4YTA - chain A; structure by X-ray diffraction, 1.20 A resolution.

# Chain A
Protein: Cationic trypsin
Source organism: Bos taurus
Notes: EC 3.4.21.4; fragment: peptidase s1
UniProtKB: P00760 (TRY1_BOVIN); the author numbering skips numbers that UniProt does not, so the offset changes along the chain: 16-34 = UniProt 24-42; 37-67 = UniProt 43-73; 69-204 = UniProt 74-209; 209-245 = UniProt 210-246
Chain sequence (223 residues; row label = number of the first residue in the row; note: 7 numbers in that range are skipped by the numbering (no residue carries them; nothing is unmodelled there)):
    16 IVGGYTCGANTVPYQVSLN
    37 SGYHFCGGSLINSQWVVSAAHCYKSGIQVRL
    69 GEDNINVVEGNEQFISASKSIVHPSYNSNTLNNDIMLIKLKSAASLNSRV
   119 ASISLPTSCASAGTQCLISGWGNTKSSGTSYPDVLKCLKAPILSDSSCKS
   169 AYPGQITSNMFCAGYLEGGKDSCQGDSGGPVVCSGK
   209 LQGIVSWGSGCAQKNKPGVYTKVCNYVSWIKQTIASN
Cystine bridges: Cys22-Cys155, Cys42-Cys58, Cys127-Cys232, Cys134-Cys201, Cys166-Cys180, Cys191-Cys219
Metal / ion sites: Ca2+: Glu70, Asn72, Val75, Glu80
Ligand contacts: benzamidine (BEN): Asp189, Ser190, Cys191, Gln192, Ser195, Val213, Ser214, Trp215, Gly216, Gly218, Cys219, Gly226, Tyr228
Swiss-Prot annotation at these positions:
  - active site (Charge relay system): His57, Asp102, Ser195
  - binding site (Ca(2+)): Glu70, Asn72, Val75, Glu80
  - binding site (substrate): Asp189, Ser190, Gln192, Gly193, Ser195

# In short
Ligands of chain A: benzamidine. Glu70, Asn72, Val75 and Glu80 coordinate Ca2+. Curated annotation (UniProt)
lists 3 active-site residues, 4 Ca2+-binding residues and 5 substrate-binding residues.
Chain A is Cationic trypsin (Bos taurus); the structure, Bond length analysis of asp, glu and his residues in
trypsin at 1.2A resolution, was determined by X-ray diffraction, deposited together with 3UNX.
